PDB entry 9FX8 | electron microscopy, 3.60 A resolution | chains C and D of the 3 polymer chains in the assembly

== Chain C ==
Name: Chaperone protein FimC
From: Escherichia coli
UniProt: P31697 (FIMC_ECOLI); residues 1-205 here correspond to UniProt positions 37-241 (UniProt number = residue number + 36)
Amino-acid sequence (212 residues; each row starts with the number of its first residue; numbering starts at 0):
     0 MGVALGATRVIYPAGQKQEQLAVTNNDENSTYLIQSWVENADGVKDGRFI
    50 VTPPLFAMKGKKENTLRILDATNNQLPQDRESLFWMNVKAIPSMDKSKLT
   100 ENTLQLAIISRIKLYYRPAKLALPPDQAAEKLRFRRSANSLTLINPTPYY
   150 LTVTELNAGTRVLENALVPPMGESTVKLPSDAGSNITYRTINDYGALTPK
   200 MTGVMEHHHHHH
Unresolved in the structure: 0, 94-100, 206-211
Sequence notes: initiating methionine (0); expression tag (206-211)

== Chain D ==
Name: Outer membrane usher protein FimD
From: Escherichia coli
UniProt: P30130 (FIMD_ECOLI); residues 1-833 here correspond to UniProt positions 46-878 (UniProt number = residue number + 45)
Amino-acid sequence (847 residues; row label = number of the first residue in the row):
     1 DLYFNPRFLADDPQAVADLSRFENGQELPPGTYRVDIYLNNGYMATRDVT
    51 FNTGDSEQGIVPCLTRAQLASMGLNTASVAGMNLLADDACVPLTTMVQDA
   101 TAHLDVGQQRLNLTIPQAFMSNRARGYIPPELWDPGINAGLLNYNFSGNS
   151 VQNRIGGNSHYAYLNLQSGLNIGAWRLRDNTTWSYNSSDRSSGSKNKWQH
   201 INTWLERDIIPLRSRLTLGDGYTQGDIFDGINFRGAQLASDDNMLPDSQR
   251 GFAPVIHGIARGTAQVTIKQNGYDIYNSTVPPGPFTINDIYAAGNSGDLQ
   301 VTIKEADGSTQIFTVPYSSVPLLQREGHTRYSITAGEYRSGNAQQEKPRF
   351 FQSTLLHGLPAGWTIYGGTQLADRYRAFNFGIGKNMGALGALSVDMTQAN
   401 STLPDDSQHDGQSVRFLYNKSLNESGTNIQLVGYRYSTSGYFNFADTTYS
   451 RMNGYNIETQDGVIQVKPKFTDYYNLAYNKRGKLQLTVTQQLGRTSTLYL
   501 SGSHQTYWGTSNVDEQFQAGLNTAFEDINWTLSYSLTKNAWQKGRDQMLA
   551 LNVNIPFSHWLRSDSKSQWRHASASYSMSHDLNGRMTNLAGVYGTLLEDN
   601 NLSYSVQTGYAGGGDGNSGSTGYATLNYRGGYGNANIGYSHSDDIKQLYY
   651 GVSGGVLAHANGVTLGQPLNDTVVLVKAPGAKDAKVENQTGVRTDWRGYA
   701 VLPYATEYRENRVALDTNTLADNVDLDNAVANVVPTRGAIVRAEFKARVG
   751 IKLLMTLTHNNKPLPFGAMVTSESSQSSGIVADNGQVYLSGMPLAGKVQV
   801 KWGEEENAHCVANYQLPPESQQQLLTQLSAECRLVPRGSWSHPQFEK
Unresolved in the structure: 1-120, 154-156, 189-195, 305-309, 424-425, 456-477, 614-616, 803-808, 834-847
Sequence notes: conflict Pro-348 (Thr393 in P30130); expression tag (834-847)
Cystine bridges: Cys-810/Cys-832

== Chain C / chain D interface ==
Contacting residue pairs - 33 pairs, chain C then chain D:
  Gln-17(C) / Thr-717(D)
  Gln-17(C) / Asn-718(D)
  Gln-19(C) / Asp-716(D)
  Gln-19(C) / Thr-717(D)  hydrogen bond
  Gln-19(C) / Asn-718(D)  hydrogen bond
  Gln-34(C) / Phe-766(D)
  Gln-34(C) / Asp-783(D)
  Ile-49(C) / Leu-825(D)  hydrophobic
  Ile-49(C) / Gln-827(D)
  Thr-51(C) / Tyr-788(D)
  Pro-53(C) / Tyr-788(D)
  Leu-54(C) / Phe-766(D)  hydrophobic
  Leu-54(C) / Ile-780(D)  hydrophobic
  Leu-54(C) / Val-781(D)
  Leu-54(C) / Ala-782(D)  hydrophobic
  Lys-61(C) / Asn-728(D)  hydrogen bond
  Glu-62(C) / Arg-712(D)  salt bridge
  Glu-62(C) / Val-730(D)
  Asn-63(C) / Asn-728(D)
  Thr-64(C) / Thr-717(D)
  Thr-64(C) / Ala-729(D)
  Thr-64(C) / Val-730(D)
  Arg-66(C) / Thr-717(D)
  Arg-66(C) / Val-724(D)
  Arg-66(C) / Asp-725(D)  salt bridge
  Ile-90(C) / Phe-766(D)  hydrophobic
  Leu-120(C) / Asp-564(D)
  Ala-121(C) / Arg-562(D)  hydrogen bond (backbone-side chain)
  Leu-122(C) / Asp-564(D)
  Pro-123(C) / Ser-563(D)
  Pro-123(C) / Asp-564(D)
  Pro-124(C) / Ser-563(D)
  Asp-125(C) / Ser-563(D)  hydrogen bond
Interface residues without a listed pair, chain C (27 interface residues in all): Lys-16, Lys-44, Pro-52, Phe-55, Lys-60, Leu-68, Ala-118, Tyr-148
Interface residues without a listed pair, chain D (27 interface residues in all): Lys-566, Asp-722, Asp-727, Asn-732, Lys-752, Leu-754, Leu-824

== In short ==
Chain C and chain D each contribute 27 residues to their interface; the contacts include 5 hydrogen bonds and
2 salt bridges. Polar pairs include Glu-62(C)/Arg-712(D), Arg-66(C)/Asp-725(D) and Gln-19(C)/Thr-717(D).
Here chain C is Chaperone protein FimC and chain D is Outer membrane usher protein FimD, both from Escherichia
coli. Entry 9FX8 (Cryo-EM structure of the FimI-bound type 1 pilus assembly platform complex - Local
refinement) was determined by electron microscopy, deposited together with 9FW9, 9FWB, 9FX0, 9FXB, 9FXS and
9FY9.
